1W7A - chains A and F of the 4 polymer chains in the assembly; structure by X-ray diffraction, 2.27 A resolution.

# Chain A
Protein: DNA mismatch repair protein muts
Source organism: Escherichia coli
Reference sequence: P23909 (MUTS_ECOLI); residues 1-800 here = UniProt positions 1-800
Sequence (800 residues; each row starts with the number of its first residue):
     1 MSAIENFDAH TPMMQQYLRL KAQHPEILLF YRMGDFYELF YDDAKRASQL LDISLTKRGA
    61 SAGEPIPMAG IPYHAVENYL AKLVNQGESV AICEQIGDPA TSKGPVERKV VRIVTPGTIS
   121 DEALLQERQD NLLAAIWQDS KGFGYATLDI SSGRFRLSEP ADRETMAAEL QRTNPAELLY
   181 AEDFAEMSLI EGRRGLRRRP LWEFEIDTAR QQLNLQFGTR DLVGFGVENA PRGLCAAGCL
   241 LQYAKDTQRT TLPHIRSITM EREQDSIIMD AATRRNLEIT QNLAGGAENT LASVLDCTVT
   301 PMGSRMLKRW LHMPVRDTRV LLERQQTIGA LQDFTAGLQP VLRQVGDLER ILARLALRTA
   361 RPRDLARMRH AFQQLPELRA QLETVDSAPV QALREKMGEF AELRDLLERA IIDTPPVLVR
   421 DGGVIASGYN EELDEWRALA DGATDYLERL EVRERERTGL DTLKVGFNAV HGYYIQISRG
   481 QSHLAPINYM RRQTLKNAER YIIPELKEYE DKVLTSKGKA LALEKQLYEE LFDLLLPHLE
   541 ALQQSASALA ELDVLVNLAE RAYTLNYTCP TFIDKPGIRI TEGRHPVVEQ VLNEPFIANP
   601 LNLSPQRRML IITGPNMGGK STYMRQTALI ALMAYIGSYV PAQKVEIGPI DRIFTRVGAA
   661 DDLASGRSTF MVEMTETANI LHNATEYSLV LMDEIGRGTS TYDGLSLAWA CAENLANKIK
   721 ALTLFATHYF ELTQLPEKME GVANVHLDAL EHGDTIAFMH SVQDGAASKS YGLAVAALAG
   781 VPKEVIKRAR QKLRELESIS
Not modelled in the structure: 1, 660-667
Curated features (UniProtKB/Swiss-Prot):
  - binding site (ATP): Gly-614 to Ser-621
Metal / ion sites: Mg2+: Ser-621 (together with ATP)
Ligand contacts: ATP (adenosine-5'-triphosphate): Val-588, Leu-592, Pro-595, Phe-596, Ile-597, Asn-599, Pro-615, Asn-616, Met-617, Gly-618, Gly-619, Lys-620, Ser-621, Thr-622, Glu-694, His-760

# Chain F
Molecule: 30-nt DNA strand
Sequence (30 nucleotides; each row starts with the number of its first residue):
     1 ATAGGACGCT GACACTGGTG CTTGGCAGCT
Not modelled in the structure: 1-13

# Interface between chain A and chain F
Residue-residue contacts (28):
  Phe-36(A) / DT22(F)  stacking on the base
  Phe-36(A) / DT23(F)  base contact
  Glu-38(A) / DT22(F)  hydrogen bond to the base
  Ile-53(A) / DT23(F)  phosphate contact
  Ser-54(A) / DT22(F)  phosphate contact
  Ser-54(A) / DT23(F)  hydrogen bond to the phosphate
  Thr-56(A) / DC21(F)  sugar contact
  Thr-56(A) / DT22(F)  sugar contact
  Arg-58(A) / DG20(F)  base contact
  Met-68(A) / DC21(F)  base contact
  Met-68(A) / DT22(F)  base contact
  Ala-69(A) / DT22(F)  base contact
  Gly-70(A) / DT22(F)  base contact
  Gly-70(A) / DT23(F)  sugar contact
  Pro-72(A) / DT23(F)  base contact
  Pro-72(A) / DG24(F)  sugar contact
  His-74(A) / DG24(F)  sugar contact
  Ala-75(A) / DG24(F)  sugar contact
  Tyr-79(A) / DT23(F)  phosphate contact
  Tyr-79(A) / DG24(F)  hydrogen bond to the phosphate
  Asn-468(A) / DA27(F)  phosphate contact
  Asn-468(A) / DG28(F)  hydrogen bond to the phosphate
  Gln-493(A) / DG28(F)  phosphate contact
  Leu-495(A) / DG28(F)  phosphate contact
  Leu-495(A) / DC29(F)  phosphate contact
  Lys-496(A) / DC29(F)  hydrogen bond to the phosphate
  Lys-496(A) / DT30(F)  salt bridge to the phosphate
  Arg-500(A) / DG28(F)  salt bridge to the phosphate
Interface residues without a listed pair, chain A (20 interface residues in all): Lys-57, Ile-71
Interface residues without a listed pair, chain F (10 interface residues in all): DG25

# Overview
The interface between chain A and chain F involves 20 residues on one side and 10 on the other, with 5
hydrogen bonds, 2 salt bridges and 1 aromatic stacking contact. Polar pairs include Glu-38(A)/DT22(F),
Ser-54(A)/DT23(F) and Tyr-79(A)/DG24(F). Chain A binds ATP.
Chain A is DNA mismatch repair protein muts (Escherichia coli) and chain F is a 30-nt DNA strand; the
structure, ATP bound MutS, was determined by X-ray diffraction.
